Entry 7T6V (electron microscopy, 3.10 A resolution); this record covers chains B and C of the 6 polymer chains in the assembly.

[Chain B]
Name: Guanine nucleotide-binding protein G(I)/G(S)/G(T) subunit beta-1
UniProt: P54311 (GBB1_RAT); residues 2-340 here = UniProt positions 2-340
Chain sequence (353 residues; numbered -12 to 340; the number before each row is that of its first residue; numbers below 1 keep their minus sign (His-12 is residue -12)):
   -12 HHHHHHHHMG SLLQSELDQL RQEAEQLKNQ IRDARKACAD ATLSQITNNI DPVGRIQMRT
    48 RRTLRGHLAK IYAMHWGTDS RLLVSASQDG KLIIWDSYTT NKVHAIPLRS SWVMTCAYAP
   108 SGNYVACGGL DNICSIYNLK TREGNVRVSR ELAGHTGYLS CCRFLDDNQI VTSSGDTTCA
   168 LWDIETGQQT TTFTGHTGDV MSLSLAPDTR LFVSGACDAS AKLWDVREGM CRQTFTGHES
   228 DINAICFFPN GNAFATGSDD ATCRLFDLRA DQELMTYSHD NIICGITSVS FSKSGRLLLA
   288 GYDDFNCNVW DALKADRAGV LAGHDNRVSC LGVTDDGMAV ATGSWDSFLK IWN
Disordered / not traced: -12 to 4
Differences from the reference sequence: expression tag (-12 to 1)

[Chain C]
Name: Guanine nucleotide-binding protein G(I)/G(S)/G(O) subunit gamma-2
From: Bos taurus
UniProt: P63212 (GBG2_BOVIN); residues 2-68 here = UniProt positions 2-68
Chain sequence (67 residues; numbered 2 to 68; the number before each row is that of its first residue):
     2 ASNNTASIAQ ARKLVEQLKM EANIDRIKVS KAAADLMAYC EAHAKEDPLL TPVPASENPF
    62 REKKFFC
Disordered / not traced: 2-8, 63-68

[Interface between chain B and chain C]
Residue-residue contacts (72):
  Leu7(B) - Ile9(C)  hydrophobic
  Leu7(B) - Ala12(C)  hydrophobic
  Glu10(B) - Val16(C)
  Ala11(B) - Leu15(C)  hydrophobic
  Leu14(B) - Lys20(C)
  Gln17(B) - Ala23(C)
  Ile18(B) - Ala23(C)  hydrophobic
  Ile18(B) - Arg27(C)
  Ala24(B) - Lys29(C)  hydrogen bond (backbone-side chain)
  Cys25(B) - Ile28(C)
  Cys25(B) - Lys29(C)  hydrogen bond (backbone-side chain)
  Cys25(B) - Val30(C)  hydrogen bond (backbone-backbone)
  Ala26(B) - Val30(C)  hydrophobic
  Asp27(B) - Lys29(C)
  Asp27(B) - Val30(C)
  Asp27(B) - Ser31(C)
  Ala28(B) - Val30(C)
  Leu30(B) - Ala34(C)  hydrophobic
  Ile33(B) - Ala34(C)  hydrophobic
  Ile33(B) - Met38(C)  hydrophobic
  Thr34(B) - Met38(C)
  Ile37(B) - Met38(C)  hydrophobic
  Val40(B) - Leu51(C)  hydrophobic
  Ile43(B) - Leu50(C)
  Ile43(B) - Leu51(C)
  Met45(B) - Leu50(C)  hydrophobic
  Arg48(B) - Phe61(C)
  Arg49(B) - Pro60(C)
  Arg49(B) - Phe61(C)
  Arg49(B) - Arg62(C)
  Ser84(B) - Phe61(C)
  Tyr85(B) - Pro60(C)
  Tyr85(B) - Phe61(C)  hydrophobic
  Cys218(B) - Gln18(C)  hydrogen bond (backbone-side chain)
  Arg219(B) - Ile25(C)
  Gln220(B) - Ile25(C)
  Thr221(B) - Glu22(C)  hydrogen bond
  Phe235(B) - Leu37(C)  hydrophobic
  Phe235(B) - Tyr40(C)  hydrophobic
  Phe235(B) - Cys41(C)  hydrophobic
  Pro236(B) - Tyr40(C)
  Asn237(B) - Asp36(C)  hydrogen bond
  Leu252(B) - Leu37(C)  hydrophobic
  Asp254(B) - Ala33(C)
  Arg256(B) - Ile28(C)
  Arg256(B) - Ala33(C)
  Arg256(B) - Asp36(C)  salt bridge
  Ala257(B) - Arg27(C)
  Ala257(B) - Ile28(C)
  Asp258(B) - Arg27(C)  salt bridge
  Ser279(B) - Asp48(C)  hydrogen bond
  Ser279(B) - Leu50(C)
  Lys280(B) - Tyr40(C)
  Lys280(B) - Asp48(C)
  Ser281(B) - Tyr40(C)
  Ser281(B) - Cys41(C)
  Ser281(B) - His44(C)
  Ser281(B) - Asp48(C)  hydrogen bond
  Ser281(B) - Leu51(C)
  Gly282(B) - Cys41(C)
  Arg283(B) - Leu51(C)
  Leu284(B) - Leu51(C)  hydrophobic
  Asp323(B) - Pro49(C)
  Gly324(B) - Pro49(C)
  Gly324(B) - Leu50(C)
  Met325(B) - Pro49(C)  hydrophobic
  Met325(B) - Pro60(C)
  Ala326(B) - Phe61(C)  hydrophobic
  Val327(B) - Leu50(C)  hydrophobic
  Ile338(B) - Phe61(C)  hydrophobic
  Asn340(B) - Leu50(C)
  Asn340(B) - Asn59(C)  hydrogen bond
Other interface residues (no listed pair), chain B (56 interface residues in all): Asp5, Arg8, Lys15, Ala21, Lys209, Asn239, Gln259, Leu261, Leu300
Other interface residues (no listed pair), chain C (36 interface residues in all): Gln11, Arg13, Leu19, Ala45, Glu47, Glu58

[Summary]
Chain B and chain C form an interface of 56 and 36 residues respectively, with 9 hydrogen bonds and 2 salt
bridges. Polar pairs include Arg256(B)-Asp36(C), Asp258(B)-Arg27(C) and Ala24(B)-Lys29(C).
Chain B is Guanine nucleotide-binding protein G(I)/G(S)/G(T) subunit beta-1 and chain C is Guanine
nucleotide-binding protein G(I)/G(S)/G(O) subunit gamma-2 (Bos taurus); the structure, Structure of the human
FPR2-Gi complex with fMLFII, was determined by electron microscopy, deposited together with 7T6S, 7T6T and
7T6U.
